PDB entry 1JYC | X-ray diffraction, 2.75 A resolution | chains A and P of the 4 polymer chains in the assembly

Chain A:
Protein: Concanavalin-Br
Organism: Canavalia ensiformis
UniProtKB: P55915 (CONA_CANBR); residue numbers follow UniProt; this construct covers 1-237
Amino-acid sequence (237 residues; each row starts with the number of its first residue):
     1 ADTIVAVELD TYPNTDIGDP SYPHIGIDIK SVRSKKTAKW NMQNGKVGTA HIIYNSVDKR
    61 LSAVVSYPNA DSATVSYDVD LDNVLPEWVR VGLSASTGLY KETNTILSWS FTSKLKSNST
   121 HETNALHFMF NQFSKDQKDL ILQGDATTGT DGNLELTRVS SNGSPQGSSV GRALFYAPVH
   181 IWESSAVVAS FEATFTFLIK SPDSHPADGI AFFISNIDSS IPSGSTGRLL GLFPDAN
Construct notes: conflict D58 (Gly in P55915), A70 (Gly in P55915), D151 (Glu in P55915), E155 (Arg in P55915)
Ion coordination: Mn2+: E8, D10, D19, H24; Ca2+: D10, Y12, N14, D19
Curated features (UniProtKB/Swiss-Prot):
  - binding site (Mn(2+)): E8, D10, D19, H24, S34
  - binding site (Ca(2+)): D10, Y12, N14, D19, D208
  - binding site (a carbohydrate): Y12, L99, Y100, R228
Reported in the primary citation:
  - conformationally variable residues (loop rearrangement): K200 to P206

Chain P:
Protein: 15-residue peptide
Amino-acid sequence (15 residues; numbered 1 to 15; the number before each row is that of its first residue):
     1 RVWYPYGSYL TASGS
Reported in the primary citation:
  - contacts within the chain: R1-S15

How chain A and chain P interact:
Pairs across the interface (31; chain A residue first):
  T11(A) with Y6(P)
  Y12(A) with Y6(P), hydrophobic
  P13(A) with Y6(P)
  P23(A) with Y6(P); G7(P); S8(P)
  K39(A) with S8(P), hydrogen bond; Y9(P), hydrogen bond (side chain-backbone); L10(P)
  W40(A) with G7(P); S8(P), hydrogen bond (backbone-backbone)
  N41(A) with S8(P); Y9(P), hydrogen bond (side chain-backbone)
  M42(A) with Y4(P), hydrogen bond (backbone-side chain); Y6(P); G7(P); S8(P)
  Q43(A) with Y4(P)
  N44(A) with V2(P); W3(P); Y4(P)
  K46(A) with R1(P)
  D71(A) with T11(P)
  S201(A) with V2(P)
  P202(A) with V2(P)
  S204(A) with V2(P); Y4(P); P5(P)
  H205(A) with P5(P)
  P206(A) with P5(P); Y6(P)
Also at the interface, not in a pair above, chain A (20 interface residues in all): Y22, N69, A70
Also at the interface, not in a pair above, chain P (12 interface residues in all): S13
Interface features reported in the paper:
  - residue pairs: N44(A)-V2(P) (hydrogen bond), N44(A)-W3(P)

Overview:
20 residues of chain A face 12 of chain P across their interface; the contacts include 5 hydrogen bonds. Polar
pairs include K39(A)-S8(P), K39(A)-Y9(P) and N41(A)-Y9(P). The authors report a hydrogen bond between N44(A)
and V2(P); a contact between N44(A) and W3(P). The paper reports conformational variability at K200(A);
contacts within the chain involving R1(P) and S15(P).
Chain A is Concanavalin-Br (Canavalia ensiformis) and chain P is a 15-residue peptide; the structure,
CONCANAVALIN A/15-mer PEPTIDE COMPLEX, was determined by X-ray diffraction, deposited together with 1JUI.
